6RFS - chains G and Z of the 41 polymer chains in the assembly; structure by electron microscopy, 4.04 A resolution (low resolution: residue-level contacts below are approximate; hydrogen-bond / salt-bridge calls are withheld).

[Chain G]
Molecule: Subunit NUGM of NADH:Ubiquinone Oxidoreductase (Complex I)
Organism: Yarrowia lipolytica
Notes: EC 1.6.99.3
Reference sequence: Q9UUU0 (Q9UUU0_YARLL); residue numbers follow UniProt; this construct covers 1-281
Sequence (281 residues; row label = number of the first residue in the row):
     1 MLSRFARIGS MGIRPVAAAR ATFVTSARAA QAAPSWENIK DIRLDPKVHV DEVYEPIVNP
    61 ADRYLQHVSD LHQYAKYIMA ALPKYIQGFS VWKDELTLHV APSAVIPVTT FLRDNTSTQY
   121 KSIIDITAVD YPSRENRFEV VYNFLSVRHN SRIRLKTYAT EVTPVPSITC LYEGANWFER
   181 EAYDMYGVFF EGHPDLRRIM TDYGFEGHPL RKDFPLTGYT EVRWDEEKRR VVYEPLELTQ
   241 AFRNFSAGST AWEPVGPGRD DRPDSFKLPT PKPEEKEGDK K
Disordered / not traced: 1-33, 273-281

[Chain Z]
Molecule: Subunit NUZM of NADH:Ubiquinone Oxidoreductase (Complex I)
Organism: Yarrowia lipolytica
Reference sequence: A0A1D8N3H5 (A0A1D8N3H5_YARLL); numbering as in UniProt (aligned over 1-182)
Sequence (182 residues; row label = number of the first residue in the row):
     1 MLPGGPVPVF KKYTVGSKGI WEKLRVLLAI APNRSTGNPI VPLYRVPTPG SRPEANVYQD
    61 PSSYPTNDIA ENPYWKRDHR RAYPQTAFFD QKTVTGLLEL GSEATPRIAD GEAGTKALAN
   121 IANGGVSFTQ ALGKSSKDVI YGEVLTVNGL PPVAPTLAPK QWKIIEGEAA IYPKGYPCRT
   181 FH
Disordered / not traced: 1

[Interface between chain G and chain Z]
Pairs across the interface - 114 pairs, chain G then chain Z:
  P34(G) - F10(Z)
  S35(G) - F10(Z)
  W36(G) - T14(Z)
  W36(G) - V15(Z)
  W36(G) - G16(Z)
  W36(G) - S17(Z)
  E37(G) - S17(Z)
  I39(G) - F10(Z)
  I39(G) - K11(Z)
  I39(G) - Y13(Z)
  K40(G) - Y13(Z)
  D41(G) - L43(Z)
  I42(G) - Y13(Z)
  R43(G) - P42(Z)
  R43(G) - L43(Z)
  R43(G) - V46(Z)
  R43(G) - P47(Z)
  E52(G) - Y64(Z)
  E52(G) - N67(Z)
  V53(G) - S62(Z)
  V53(G) - S63(Z)
  V53(G) - Y64(Z)
  Y54(G) - Y64(Z)
  E55(G) - S63(Z)
  E55(G) - P65(Z)
  I57(G) - H79(Z)
  V58(G) - H79(Z)
  N59(G) - H79(Z)
  N59(G) - A82(Z)
  P60(G) - H79(Z)
  R63(G) - L157(Z)
  H67(G) - P155(Z)
  H67(G) - T156(Z)
  H67(G) - L157(Z)
  D70(G) - P155(Z)
  H72(G) - F89(Z)
  Y74(G) - P152(Z)
  Y74(G) - V153(Z)
  Y74(G) - A154(Z)
  Y74(G) - P155(Z)
  K76(G) - V94(Z)
  K76(G) - L97(Z)
  K76(G) - L98(Z)
  K76(G) - E143(Z)
  Y77(G) - V144(Z)
  Y77(G) - L145(Z)
  Y77(G) - P151(Z)
  Y77(G) - P152(Z)
  M79(G) - D90(Z)
  M79(G) - Q91(Z)
  M79(G) - V94(Z)
  M79(G) - F128(Z)
  A80(G) - F128(Z)
  A80(G) - V144(Z)
  P83(G) - F128(Z)
  I86(G) - Q91(Z)
  Q87(G) - Q91(Z)
  G88(G) - F89(Z)
  F89(G) - F88(Z)
  F89(G) - F89(Z)
  F89(G) - V94(Z)
  S90(G) - A87(Z)
  S90(G) - F88(Z)
  V91(G) - A87(Z)
  W92(G) - P84(Z)
  W92(G) - Q85(Z)
  W92(G) - T86(Z)
  K93(G) - P84(Z)
  D94(G) - L157(Z)
  H99(G) - F88(Z)
  S117(G) - P151(Z)
  S117(G) - P152(Z)
  S117(G) - V153(Z)
  S117(G) - A154(Z)
  H149(G) - V153(Z)
  H149(G) - A154(Z)
  H149(G) - T156(Z)
  N150(G) - T156(Z)
  S151(G) - A154(Z)
  S151(G) - P155(Z)
  S151(G) - T156(Z)
  P254(G) - R81(Z)
  V255(G) - R81(Z)
  G256(G) - R81(Z)
  G256(G) - Y83(Z)
  P257(G) - Y83(Z)
  P257(G) - Q85(Z)
  G258(G) - R81(Z)
  G258(G) - Y83(Z)
  G258(G) - Q85(Z)
  R259(G) - A82(Z)
  R259(G) - Y83(Z)
  R259(G) - P84(Z)
  R259(G) - Q85(Z)
  D261(G) - P84(Z)
  D261(G) - Q85(Z)
  R262(G) - A87(Z)
  R262(G) - F89(Z)
  D264(G) - E103(Z)
  D264(G) - A104(Z)
  S265(G) - S102(Z)
  F266(G) - F89(Z)
  F266(G) - L97(Z)
  K267(G) - L97(Z)
  K267(G) - E103(Z)
  L268(G) - G96(Z)
  L268(G) - E103(Z)
  P269(G) - L100(Z)
  P269(G) - G101(Z)
  P269(G) - S102(Z)
  P269(G) - E103(Z)
  P271(G) - G111(Z)
  P271(G) - T115(Z)
  K272(G) - G111(Z)
Interface residues without a listed pair, chain G (63 interface residues in all): K47, Y64, L71, Q73, Y120, D260
Interface residues without a listed pair, chain Z (62 interface residues in all): K12, I40, E54, R77, T93, P106, I108, G114, L118, L132, G142, A158

[Summary]
63 residues of chain G and 62 residues of chain Z are in contact.
Chain G is Subunit NUGM of NADH:Ubiquinone Oxidoreductase (Complex I) and chain Z is Subunit NUZM of
NADH:Ubiquinone Oxidoreductase (Complex I), both from Yarrowia lipolytica; the structure, Cryo-EM structure of
a respiratory complex I mutant lacking NDUFS4, was determined by electron microscopy together with 6RFQ and
6RFR from the same study.
